Entry 8C6K (X-ray diffraction, 2.86 A resolution); this record covers chains L and M of the 3 polymer chains in the assembly.

== Chain L ==
Molecule: Reaction center protein L chain
Organism: Cereibacter sphaeroides 2.4.1
UniProt: P0C0Y8 (RCEL_CERSP); residues 1-281 here correspond to UniProt positions 2-282 (UniProt number = residue number + 1)
Chain sequence (281 residues; numbered 1 to 281; the number before each row is that of its first residue):
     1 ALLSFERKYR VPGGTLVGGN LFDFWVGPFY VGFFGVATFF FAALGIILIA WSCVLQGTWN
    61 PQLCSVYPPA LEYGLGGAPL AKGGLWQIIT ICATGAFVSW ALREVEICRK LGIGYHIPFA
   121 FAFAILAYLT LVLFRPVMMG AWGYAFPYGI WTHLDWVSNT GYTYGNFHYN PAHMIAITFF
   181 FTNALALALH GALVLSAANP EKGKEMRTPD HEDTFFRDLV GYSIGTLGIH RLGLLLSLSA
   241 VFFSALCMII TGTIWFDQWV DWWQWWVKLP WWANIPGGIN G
Differences from the reference sequence: engineered mutation C53 (Ala54 in P0C0Y8), C64 (Ile65 in P0C0Y8); conflict T178 (Ser179 in P0C0Y8)
Disulfide bonds: C53-C64
Ion coordination: Fe ion: H190, H230 (shared with H219(M), E234(M), H266(M) of chain M)
Small-molecule neighbours:
  - bacteriochlorophyll a (BCL), molecule 1: I46, I49, Y128, L131, F146, I150, W151, H153, L154, V157
  - bacteriochlorophyll a (BCL), molecule 2: F97, F121, A124, I125, A127, Y128, L131, W156, V157, S158, T160, G161, Y162, N166, F167, H168, H173, A176, I177, F180, F181, V241, S244, A245, C247, M248
  - bacteriochlorophyll a (BCL), molecule 3: V157, Y162, H168, F181
  - bacteriochlorophyll a (BCL), molecule 4: H168, M174, I177, T178, F181, T182, L185
  - bacteriopheophytin a (BPH), molecule 1: T38, F41, A42, G45, I46, I49, I89, C92, A93, A96, F97, W100, E104, I117, A120, F121, F123, A124, Y128, Y148, G149, I150, H153, S237, L238, V241
  - bacteriopheophytin a (BPH), molecule 2: F181, A184, L185, A188, L189, F216, L219, V220
  - 1,4-diethylene dioxide (DIO): W263, W265, W266
  - heptane-1,2,3-triol (HTO), molecule 1: I49, P61, C64, Y148, G149, I150
  - heptane-1,2,3-triol (HTO), molecule 2: M138, M139, G140, G252, T253, F256
  - ubiquinone-10 (U10), molecule 1: F29, Y30, V31, G35, T38, F39, W100, R103
  - ubiquinone-10 (U10), molecule 2: P171, I175, T178, F179, T182, L189, H190, L193, V194, E212, D213, F216, V220, Y222, S223, I224, G225, T226, I229, L232, L236, W263

== Chain M ==
Molecule: Reaction center protein M chain
Organism: Cereibacter sphaeroides 2.4.1
UniProt: P0C0Y9 (RCEM_CERSP); residues 1-303 here correspond to UniProt positions 2-304 (UniProt number = residue number + 1)
Chain sequence (303 residues; each row starts with the number of its first residue):
     1 AEYQNIFTQV QVRGPADLGM TEDVNLANRS GVGPFSTLLG WFGNAQLGPI YLGSLGVLSL
    61 FSGLMWFFTI GIWFWYQAGW NPAVFLRDLF FFSLEPPAPE YGLSFAAPLK EGGLWLIASF
   121 FMFVAVWSWW GRTYLRAQAL GMGKHTAWAF LSAIWLWMVL GFIRPILMGS WSEAVPYGIF
   181 SHLDWTNNFS LVHGNLFYNP FHGLSIAFLY GSALLFAMHG ATILAVSRFG GERELEQIAD
   241 RGTAAERAAL FWRWTMGFNA TMEGIHRWAI WMAVLVTLTG GIGILLSGTV VDNWYVWGQN
   301 HGM
Not modelled in the structure: 303
Differences from the reference sequence: conflict T8 (Ser9 in P0C0Y9)
Swiss-Prot annotation at these positions:
  - binding site ((7R,8Z)-bacteriochlorophyll b): H182, H202
  - binding site (Fe cation): H219, E234, H266
  - binding site (a ubiquinone): W252
Ion coordination: Fe ion: H219, E234, H266 (shared with H190(L), H230(L) of chain L)
Small-molecule neighbours:
  - bacteriochlorophyll a (BCL), molecule 1: W66, F67, L89, M122, W157, L160, V175, I179, H182, L183, W185, T186
  - bacteriochlorophyll a (BCL), molecule 2: W66, M122, V126, F150, A153, I154, L156, W157, L160, T186, N187, F189, S190, N195, L196, F197, H202, S205, I206, L209, Y210, V276, T277, G280, G281, G283, I284
  - bacteriochlorophyll a (BCL), molecule 3: T186, F197, L209, Y210
  - bacteriochlorophyll a (BCL), molecule 4: F197, G203, I206, A207, Y210, G211, L214
  - bacteriopheophytin a (BPH), molecule 1: S59, L60, G63, L64, W66, F67, A125, V126, W129, T133, T146, A149, F150, A153, A273, V274, T277
  - bacteriopheophytin a (BPH), molecule 2: Y210, A213, L214, A217, M218, W252, T255, M256
  - speroidenone (SPN): W66, F67, F68, I70, G71, I72, F74, W75, F85, L89, F105, W115, L116, S119, F120, M122, F123, W157, M158, L160, G161, F162, W171, V175, P176, Y177, G178, I179, H182
  - ubiquinone-10 (U10): L214, L215, M218, H219, T222, I223, A245, A248, A249, W252, M256, F258, N259, A260, T261, M262, I265, W268, M272

== Chain L / chain M interface ==
Contacting residue pairs (213; chain L residue first):
  A1(L) - R253(M)  hydrogen bond (backbone-side chain)
  L2(L) - R253(M)
  L3(L) - L250(M)  hydrophobic
  L3(L) - R253(M)
  L3(L) - N259(M)
  F5(L) - R241(M)
  F5(L) - E246(M)
  E6(L) - L250(M)
  E6(L) - R253(M)  salt bridge
  E6(L) - W254(M)  hydrogen bond
  K8(L) - E246(M)  salt bridge
  Y9(L) - T243(M)  hydrogen bond
  Y9(L) - E246(M)  hydrogen bond
  Y9(L) - R247(M)
  Y9(L) - L250(M)  hydrophobic
  Y9(L) - W254(M)
  R10(L) - R253(M)
  W25(L) - W254(M)
  P28(L) - R253(M)
  P28(L) - W254(M)
  P28(L) - G257(M)
  F29(L) - W254(M)
  F29(L) - T255(M)
  F29(L) - M256(M)
  F29(L) - G257(M)
  Y30(L) - W254(M)  hydrogen bond (backbone-backbone)
  W100(L) - T255(M)
  R103(L) - W254(M)  hydrogen bond (side chain-backbone)
  R103(L) - T255(M)  hydrogen bond (side chain-backbone)
  E104(L) - F251(M)
  E104(L) - T255(M)
  I107(L) - F251(M)  hydrophobic
  I107(L) - W254(M)
  I107(L) - T255(M)
  C108(L) - F251(M)  hydrophobic
  K110(L) - W254(M)
  L111(L) - R247(M)  hydrogen bond (backbone-side chain)
  L111(L) - L250(M)
  L111(L) - F251(M)
  L111(L) - W254(M)  hydrophobic
  G112(L) - R228(M)  hydrogen bond (backbone-side chain)
  G112(L) - F229(M)
  I113(L) - A225(M)
  I113(L) - V226(M)  hydrophobic
  I113(L) - R228(M)  hydrogen bond (backbone-side chain)
  I113(L) - R247(M)
  G114(L) - A225(M)  hydrogen bond (backbone-backbone)
  G114(L) - R228(M)
  H116(L) - Q4(M)  hydrogen bond (side chain-backbone)
  H116(L) - A221(M)
  H116(L) - L224(M)
  H116(L) - A225(M)
  I117(L) - A221(M)  hydrophobic
  I117(L) - T222(M)
  I117(L) - F251(M)  hydrophobic
  I117(L) - W252(M)  hydrophobic
  W151(L) - F197(M)
  L154(L) - F197(M)  hydrophobic
  V157(L) - F197(M)  hydrophobic
  S158(L) - F197(M)
  Y162(L) - N187(M)  hydrogen bond
  Y162(L) - L191(M)
  N166(L) - L183(M)
  N166(L) - D184(M)
  N166(L) - N187(M)
  H168(L) - L183(M)  hydrogen bond (side chain-backbone)
  H168(L) - T186(M)
  H168(L) - N187(M)
  Y169(L) - F180(M)  hydrophobic
  Y169(L) - D184(M)  hydrogen bond
  M174(L) - L183(M)  hydrophobic
  F180(L) - L209(M)
  F180(L) - A213(M)  hydrophobic
  N183(L) - S212(M)
  N183(L) - A213(M)  hydrogen bond (side chain-backbone)
  N183(L) - F216(M)
  A184(L) - A273(M)
  A186(L) - F216(M)
  L187(L) - F216(M)  hydrophobic
  L187(L) - A269(M)
  L187(L) - A273(M)  hydrophobic
  A188(L) - A273(M)
  L189(L) - T146(M)
  H190(L) - H219(M)
  H190(L) - E234(M)  salt bridge
  H190(L) - H266(M)  hydrogen bond
  G191(L) - H266(M)
  A192(L) - H145(M)
  A192(L) - T146(M)
  V194(L) - E234(M)
  V194(L) - L235(M)
  V194(L) - H266(M)
  L195(L) - H145(M)
  L195(L) - E263(M)
  L195(L) - H266(M)
  L195(L) - R267(M)
  L195(L) - I270(M)  hydrophobic
  S196(L) - M142(M)
  S196(L) - G143(M)  hydrogen bond (backbone-backbone)
  S196(L) - H145(M)
  A197(L) - L235(M)  hydrophobic
  A198(L) - L235(M)
  N199(L) - G143(M)
  N199(L) - H145(M)
  N199(L) - E263(M)  hydrogen bond
  N199(L) - R267(M)
  P200(L) - G141(M)
  P200(L) - G143(M)
  E201(L) - Q138(M)
  E201(L) - G141(M)  hydrogen bond (backbone-backbone)
  E201(L) - M142(M)
  E201(L) - K144(M)  salt bridge
  K204(L) - G141(M)
  M206(L) - A239(M)  hydrophobic
  R207(L) - E22(M)  salt bridge
  R207(L) - L140(M)  hydrogen bond (side chain-backbone)
  R207(L) - G141(M)  hydrogen bond (side chain-backbone)
  R207(L) - M142(M)
  R207(L) - L235(M)
  T208(L) - L235(M)
  P209(L) - L235(M)
  D210(L) - M20(M)
  H211(L) - M20(M)
  H211(L) - E22(M)  salt bridge
  H211(L) - L140(M)
  H211(L) - M142(M)
  E212(L) - M142(M)
  E212(L) - L235(M)
  T214(L) - G19(M)
  T214(L) - M20(M)  hydrogen bond (side chain-backbone)
  T214(L) - R29(M)
  T214(L) - L140(M)
  F215(L) - T133(M)
  F215(L) - R136(M)
  F215(L) - A137(M)
  F215(L) - L140(M)
  F215(L) - T146(M)
  R217(L) - D17(M)  salt bridge
  R217(L) - N44(M)
  R217(L) - Q46(M)
  R217(L) - G48(M)
  R217(L) - P49(M)
  R217(L) - I50(M)
  D218(L) - V24(M)
  D218(L) - R29(M)  salt bridge
  D218(L) - I50(M)
  D218(L) - Y51(M)  hydrogen bond (backbone-backbone)
  D218(L) - R132(M)  hydrogen bond (backbone-side chain)
  L219(L) - W129(M)
  L219(L) - R132(M)  hydrogen bond (backbone-side chain)
  L219(L) - T133(M)
  V220(L) - I50(M)
  G221(L) - L47(M)
  G221(L) - G48(M)  hydrogen bond (backbone-backbone)
  G221(L) - I50(M)
  Y222(L) - L39(M)  hydrophobic
  Y222(L) - N44(M)  hydrogen bond (side chain-backbone)
  Y222(L) - Q46(M)
  S223(L) - N44(M)
  I224(L) - G43(M)
  I224(L) - N44(M)  hydrogen bond (backbone-backbone)
  G225(L) - N44(M)
  T226(L) - E232(M)
  L227(L) - N5(M)
  L227(L) - L224(M)  hydrophobic
  G228(L) - F42(M)
  I229(L) - F216(M)
  H230(L) - H219(M)  hydrogen bond
  H230(L) - G220(M)
  H230(L) - I223(M)
  H230(L) - E234(M)  salt bridge
  R231(L) - Y3(M)
  R231(L) - N5(M)  hydrogen bond (side chain-backbone)
  R231(L) - I6(M)  hydrogen bond (side chain-backbone)
  R231(L) - F7(M)
  R231(L) - T8(M)  hydrogen bond
  R231(L) - W41(M)  hydrogen bond (side chain-backbone)
  R231(L) - F42(M)  hydrogen bond (side chain-backbone)
  L232(L) - F42(M)
  G233(L) - F216(M)
  L234(L) - A217(M)
  L234(L) - L224(M)  hydrophobic
  L235(L) - F42(M)  hydrophobic
  S237(L) - A213(M)
  S237(L) - A217(M)
  W263(L) - F90(M)  hydrophobic
  W263(L) - F180(M)  hydrophobic
  W266(L) - L86(M)  hydrogen bond (side chain-backbone)
  W266(L) - R87(M)  hydrogen bond (side chain-backbone)
  V267(L) - R87(M)
  V267(L) - F91(M)  hydrophobic
  W272(L) - A83(M)
  W272(L) - L86(M)  hydrophobic
  W272(L) - R87(M)  hydrogen bond (backbone-side chain)
  A273(L) - R87(M)
  I275(L) - N81(M)
  I275(L) - A83(M)  hydrophobic
  I275(L) - V84(M)  hydrophobic
  I275(L) - R87(M)  hydrogen bond (backbone-side chain)
  P276(L) - V84(M)
  G277(L) - R87(M)  hydrogen bond (backbone-side chain)
  G277(L) - D88(M)
  G278(L) - Q77(M)  hydrogen bond (backbone-backbone)
  G278(L) - V84(M)
  G278(L) - D88(M)
  I279(L) - Q77(M)
  I279(L) - D88(M)  hydrogen bond (backbone-side chain)
  I279(L) - F91(M)  hydrophobic
  I279(L) - F92(M)  hydrophobic
  N280(L) - R87(M)
  N280(L) - D88(M)  hydrogen bond
  N280(L) - F91(M)
  G281(L) - R87(M)
Also at the interface, not in a pair above, chain L (98 interface residues in all): A120, D155, F181, L193, D213
Also at the interface, not in a pair above, chain M (99 interface residues in all): A78, A149, N195, Y198, L215, I238, A249, M272

== Overview ==
Chain L and chain M form an interface of 98 and 99 residues respectively, with 43 hydrogen bonds and 9 salt
bridges. Polar pairs include E6(L)-R253(M), K8(L)-E246(M) and H190(L)-E234(M).
Chain L is Reaction center protein L chain and chain M is Reaction center protein M chain, both from
Cereibacter sphaeroides 2.4.1; the structure, Double mutant A(L53)C/I(L64)C structure of Photosynthetic
Reaction Center From Cereibacter sphaeroides strain RV, was determined by X-ray diffraction together with
8C5X, 8C7C, 8C87 and 8C88 from the same study.
